Entry 8YWT (electron microscopy, 2.80 A resolution); this record covers chains Y and M of the 16 polymer chains in the assembly.

# Chain Y
Protein: V-type ATP synthase, subunit K
From: Thermus thermophilus HB8
Reference sequence: Q5SIT7 (Q5SIT7_THET8); residues -18 to 80 here correspond to UniProt positions 1-99 (UniProt number = residue number + 19)
Amino-acid sequence (102 residues; row label = number of the first residue in the row; numbers below 1 keep their minus sign (Met-18 is residue -18)):
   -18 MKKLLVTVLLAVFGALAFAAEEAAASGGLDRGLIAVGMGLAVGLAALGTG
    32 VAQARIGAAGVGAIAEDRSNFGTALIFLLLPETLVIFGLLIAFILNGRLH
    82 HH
Unresolved in the structure: -18 to 7, 81-83
Construct notes: expression tag (81-83)

# Chain M
Protein: V-type ATP synthase subunit C
From: Thermus thermophilus HB8
Reference sequence: P74902 (VATC_THET8); residue numbers follow UniProt; this construct covers 1-323
Amino-acid sequence (323 residues; numbered 1 to 323; the number before each row is that of its first residue):
     1 MADDFAYLNARVRVRRGTLLKESFFQEALDLSFADFLRLLSETVYGGELA
    51 GQGLPDVDRAVLRTQAKLVGDLPRLVTGEAREAVRLLLLRNDLHNLQALL
   101 RAKATGRPFEEVLLLPGTLREEVWRQAYEAQDPAGMAQVLAVPGHPLARA
   151 LRAVLRETQDLARVEALLAKRFFEDVAKAAKGLDQPALRDYLALEVDAEN
   201 LRTAFKLQGSGLAPDAFFLKGGRFVDRVRFARLMEGDYAVLDELSGTPFS
   251 GLSGVRDLKALERGLRCVLLKEAKKGVQDPLGVGLVLAYVKEREWEAVRL
   301 RLLARRAYFGLPRAQVEEEVVCP
Unresolved in the structure: 1
Cystine bridges: Cys267-Cys322

# How chain Y and chain M interact
Pairs across the interface (13):
  Arg36(Y) - Ala6(M)
  Ala39(Y) - Asp4(M)
  Ala39(Y) - Tyr7(M)
  Ala40(Y) - Ala6(M)
  Ala40(Y) - Ala10(M)
  Gly43(Y) - Tyr7(M)
  Gly43(Y) - Arg11(M)
  Ala44(Y) - Ala10(M)
  Ala46(Y) - Arg11(M)
  Glu47(Y) - Arg11(M)  salt bridge
  Glu47(Y) - Val14(M)
  Glu47(Y) - Arg15(M)  salt bridge
  Asn51(Y) - Val14(M)
Also at the interface, not in a pair above, chain Y (9 interface residues in all): Asp48

# In short
Chain Y and chain M form an interface of 9 and 7 residues respectively, with 2 salt bridges. Polar pairs
include Glu47(Y)-Arg11(M) and Glu47(Y)-Arg15(M).
Chain Y is V-type ATP synthase, subunit K and chain M is V-type ATP synthase subunit C, both from Thermus
thermophilus HB8; the structure, The isolated Vo domain of V/A-ATPase from Thermus thermophilus, was
determined by electron microscopy, deposited together with 8YXZ, 8YY0 and 8YY1.
